Entry 1CE6 (X-ray diffraction, 2.90 A resolution); this record covers chains A and C of the 3 polymer chains in the assembly.

# Chain A
Protein: Protein (MHC class I H-2DB heavy chain)
Organism: Mus musculus
Notes: fragment: fragment: extracellular domains
UniProtKB: P01899 (HA11_MOUSE); residues 1-274 here correspond to UniProt positions 25-298 (UniProt number = residue number + 24)
Chain sequence (274 residues; row label = number of the first residue in the row):
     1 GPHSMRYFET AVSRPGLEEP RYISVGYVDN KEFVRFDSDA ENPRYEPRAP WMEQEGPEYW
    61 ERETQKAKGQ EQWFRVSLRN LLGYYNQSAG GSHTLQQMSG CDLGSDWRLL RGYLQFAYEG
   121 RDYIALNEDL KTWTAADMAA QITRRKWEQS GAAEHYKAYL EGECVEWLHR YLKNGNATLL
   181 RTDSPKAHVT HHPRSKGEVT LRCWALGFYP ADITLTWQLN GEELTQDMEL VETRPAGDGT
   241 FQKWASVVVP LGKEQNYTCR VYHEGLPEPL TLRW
Disulfide bonds: C101-C164, C203-C259
What the authors report for this chain:
  - contacts within the chain: H155-Y156 (pi stacking)

# Chain C
Protein: Protein (sendai virus nucleoprotein)
Notes: fragment: fragment: residues 324-332
UniProtKB: P04858 (NCAP_SENDZ); residues 1-9 here correspond to UniProt positions 324-332 (UniProt number = residue number + 323)
Chain sequence (9 residues; each row starts with the number of its first residue):
     1 FAPGNYPAL

# How chain A and chain C interact
Residue-residue contacts (48; chain A residue first):
  M5(A) - F1(C)
  Y7(A) - F1(C)  hydrogen bond (side chain-backbone)
  Y7(A) - A2(C)  hydrogen bond (side chain-backbone)
  E9(A) - P3(C)
  Y45(A) - A2(C)
  E63(A) - F1(C)
  E63(A) - A2(C)  hydrogen bond (side chain-backbone)
  K66(A) - F1(C)
  K66(A) - A2(C)  hydrogen bond (side chain-backbone)
  K66(A) - P3(C)
  Q70(A) - P3(C)
  Q70(A) - G4(C)
  Q70(A) - N5(C)  hydrogen bond
  W73(A) - N5(C)
  W73(A) - Y6(C)
  W73(A) - P7(C)  hydrogen bond (side chain-backbone)
  W73(A) - A8(C)
  W73(A) - L9(C)  hydrophobic
  S77(A) - A8(C)
  S77(A) - L9(C)  hydrogen bond (side chain-backbone)
  N80(A) - L9(C)  hydrogen bond (side chain-backbone)
  L81(A) - L9(C)  hydrophobic
  Y84(A) - L9(C)  hydrogen bond (side chain-backbone)
  L95(A) - L9(C)  hydrophobic
  Q97(A) - N5(C)  hydrogen bond
  S99(A) - P3(C)
  F116(A) - N5(C)
  T143(A) - L9(C)  hydrogen bond (side chain-backbone)
  K146(A) - A8(C)  hydrogen bond (side chain-backbone)
  K146(A) - L9(C)
  W147(A) - P7(C)  hydrogen bond (side chain-backbone)
  W147(A) - A8(C)  hydrogen bond (side chain-backbone)
  W147(A) - L9(C)  hydrophobic
  S150(A) - P7(C)
  A152(A) - P7(C)  hydrophobic
  H155(A) - G4(C)  hydrogen bond (side chain-backbone)
  H155(A) - N5(C)
  H155(A) - Y6(C)
  H155(A) - P7(C)
  Y156(A) - N5(C)
  Y156(A) - Y6(C)
  Y156(A) - P7(C)
  Y159(A) - F1(C)  hydrogen bond (side chain-backbone)
  Y159(A) - A2(C)
  Y159(A) - P3(C)  hydrophobic
  E163(A) - F1(C)
  W167(A) - F1(C)
  Y171(A) - F1(C)  hydrogen bond (side chain-backbone)
Interface residues without a listed pair, chain A (32 interface residues in all): F33, Y59, F74, V76, Y123
Interface features reported in the paper:
  - residue pairs: Q97(A)-N5(C), H155(A)-G4(C) (hydrogen bond)

# Overview
Chain A and chain C form an interface of 32 and 9 residues respectively, with 17 hydrogen bonds. Polar pairs
include Y7(A)-F1(C), Y7(A)-A2(C) and E63(A)-A2(C). The authors report a contact between Q97(A) and N5(C); a
hydrogen bond between H155(A) and G4(C). From the paper: contacts within the chain involving H155(A) and
Y156(A).
Chain A is Protein (MHC class I H-2DB heavy chain) (Mus musculus) and chain C is Protein (sendai virus
nucleoprotein); the structure, MHC class I H-2DB complexed with a sendai virus nucleoprotein peptide, was
determined by X-ray diffraction, deposited together with 1QLF.
